6VI4 - chains B and C; structure by X-ray diffraction, 3.30 A resolution.

== Chain B ==
Protein: Kappa opioid receptor
Organism: Homo sapiens
UniProtKB: P41145 (OPRK_HUMAN), isoform P41145-1; residue numbers follow UniProt; this construct covers 54-358
Amino-acid sequence (307 residues; row label = number of the first residue in the row):
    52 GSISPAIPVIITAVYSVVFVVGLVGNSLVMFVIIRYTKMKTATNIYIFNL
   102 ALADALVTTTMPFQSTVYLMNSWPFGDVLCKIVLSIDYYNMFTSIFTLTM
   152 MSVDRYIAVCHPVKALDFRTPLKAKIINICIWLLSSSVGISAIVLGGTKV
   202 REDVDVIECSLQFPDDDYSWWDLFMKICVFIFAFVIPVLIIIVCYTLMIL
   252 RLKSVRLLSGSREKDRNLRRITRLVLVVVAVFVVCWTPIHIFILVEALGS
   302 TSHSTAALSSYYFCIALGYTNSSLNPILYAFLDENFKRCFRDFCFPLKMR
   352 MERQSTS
Unresolved in the structure: 52-60, 214-217, 301-307, 348-358
Differences from the reference sequence: expression tag (52-53); engineered mutation L135 (Ile in P41145)
Disulfides: C131-C210
Residues lining bound ligands: JDC ((3R)-7-hydroxy-N-{(2S)-1-[(3R,4R)-4-(3-hydroxyphenyl)-3,4-dimethylpiperidin-1-yl]-3-methylbutan-2-yl}-1,2,3,4-tetrahydroisoquinoline-3-carboxamide): V108, T111, Q115, V118, W124, V134, L135, D138, Y139, M142, C210, K227, V230, W287, I290, H291, I294, I316, G319, Y320
Swiss-Prot annotation at these positions:
  - lipidation: C345 (S-palmitoyl cysteine)
Reported in the primary citation:
  - mutagenesis - R271A: decreased signaling in response to G protein signaling
  - mutagenesis - R271A: unchanged signaling
  - mutagenesis - L253A: decreased signaling in response to both G protein and arrestin signaling

== Chain C ==
Protein: Nanobody 6
Organism: Lama glama
Notes: antibody fragment or engineered binder
Amino-acid sequence (133 residues; each row starts with the number of its first residue):
     1 MAQVQLQESGGGLVQAGESLRLSCAASGTIFRLYDMGWYRRVSGNQRELV
    51 ASITSGGSTKYGDSVKGRFTISRDNAKNTVYLQMSSLKPEDTAVYYCNAE
   101 YRTGIWEELLDGWGQGTQVTVSSHHHHHHEPEA
Unresolved in the structure: 1-2, 41-43, 124-133
Disulfides: C24-C97
Reported in the primary citation:
  - contacts within the chain: Y34-R102, I105-W106

== Interface between chain B and chain C ==
Pairs across the interface - 24 pairs, chain B then chain C:
  L253(B) - I105(C)  hydrophobic
  L253(B) - W106(C)  hydrophobic
  K254(B) - R32(C)  hydrogen bond (backbone-side chain)
  V256(B) - Y34(C)
  V256(B) - R102(C)
  R257(B) - Y34(C)
  R257(B) - E100(C)  salt bridge
  R257(B) - R102(C)  hydrogen bond (backbone-side chain)
  R257(B) - L109(C)
  L258(B) - L109(C)  hydrophobic
  R263(B) - E100(C)  salt bridge
  R263(B) - L109(C)
  R263(B) - D111(C)
  D266(B) - R102(C)  salt bridge
  D266(B) - L109(C)
  R267(B) - E108(C)
  R270(B) - R102(C)
  R270(B) - I105(C)  hydrogen bond (side chain-backbone)
  R270(B) - W106(C)
  R270(B) - E107(C)
  T273(B) - W106(C)
  R274(B) - W106(C)
  R274(B) - E107(C)  salt bridge
  L277(B) - W106(C)  hydrophobic
Other interface residues (no listed pair), chain B (13 interface residues in all): R271
Other interface residues (no listed pair), chain C (12 interface residues in all): F31, L110
Interface features reported in the paper:
  - residue pairs: D266(B)-R102(C) (hydrogen bond), R270(B)-R102(C) (hydrogen bond), R274(B)-W106(C) (backbone contact)

== Overview ==
The interface between chain B and chain C involves 13 residues on one side and 12 on the other; the contacts
include 3 hydrogen bonds and 4 salt bridges. Polar pairs include R257(B)-E100(C), R263(B)-E100(C) and
D266(B)-R102(C). The paper describes hydrogen bonds between D266(B) and R102(C) and R270(B) and R102(C); a
backbone contact between R274(B) and W106(C). The paper reports that R271A of chain B reduces signaling in
response to G protein signaling; contacts within the chain involving Y34(C), R102(C) and I105(C) among others.
Chain B is Kappa opioid receptor (Homo sapiens) and chain C is Nanobody 6 (Lama glama); the structure,
Nanobody-Enabled Monitoring of Kappa Opioid Receptor States, was determined by X-ray diffraction.
